7AQX - chains B and D of the 4 polymer chains in the assembly; structure by X-ray diffraction, 1.50 A resolution.

# Chain B
Name: Variant surface glycoprotein MITAT 1.2
From: Trypanosoma brucei brucei
UniProt: P26332 (VSM2_TRYBB); residues 27-390 here = UniProt positions 27-390
Amino-acid sequence (364 residues; row label = number of the first residue in the row):
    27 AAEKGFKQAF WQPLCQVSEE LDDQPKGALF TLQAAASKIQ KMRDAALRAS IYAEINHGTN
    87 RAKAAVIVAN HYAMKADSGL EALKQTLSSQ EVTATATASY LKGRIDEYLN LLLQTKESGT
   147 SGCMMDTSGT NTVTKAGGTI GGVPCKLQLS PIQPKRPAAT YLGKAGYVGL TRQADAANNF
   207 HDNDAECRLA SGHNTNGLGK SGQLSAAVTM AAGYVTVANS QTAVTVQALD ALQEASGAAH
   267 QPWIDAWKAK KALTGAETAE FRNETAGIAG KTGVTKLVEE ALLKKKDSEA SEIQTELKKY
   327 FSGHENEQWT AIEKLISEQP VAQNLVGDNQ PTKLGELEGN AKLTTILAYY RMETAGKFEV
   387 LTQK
Not modelled in the structure: 389-390
Disulfide bonds: C41-C171, C149-C213
Covalently attached groups: glycan linked to N289

# Chain D
Name: Nanobody VSG2(NB9)
From: Lama glama
Notes: antibody fragment or engineered binder
Amino-acid sequence (142 residues; row label = number of the first residue in the row):
     1 QVQLQESGGG LVQAGGSLRL SCTTSGLTFS NYAFSWFRQA PGEEREFVGA ISWSGGRTDY
    61 ADSVKGRFTI SRDNAKNTFY LQMNSLKTED TAVYYCAADL LGEGSRRSEY EYWGQGTQVT
   121 VSSAAAYPYD VPDYGSHHHH HH
Not modelled in the structure: 1, 9-17, 40-44, 62, 87-89, 119-142
Disulfide bonds: C22-C96
Metal / ion sites: Na+: D99, E109, E111

# Chain B / chain D interface
Residue-residue contacts (31; chain B residue first):
  M100(B) with L101(D), hydrophobic
  K101(B) with L100(D)
  S104(B) with N31(D), hydrogen bond (backbone-side chain); L101(D)
  E107(B) with S30(D); N31(D)
  A108(B) with T28(D); N31(D)
  Q111(B) with T28(D); S30(D), hydrogen bond
  T112(B) with G26(D); L27(D); T28(D), hydrogen bond
  Q116(B) with G26(D)
  T280(B) with V2(D); G26(D)
  A285(B) with Y32(D); E111(D)
  E286(B) with N31(D), hydrogen bond; Y32(D), hydrogen bond; L100(D)
  A292(B) with E109(D)
  G296(B) with E109(D)
  T298(B) with L100(D)
  T301(B) with E103(D)
  K302(B) with E103(D)
  E305(B) with E103(D)
  S314(B) with R107(D), hydrogen bond (backbone-side chain)
  E315(B) with R107(D)
  A316(B) with R107(D)
  I319(B) with R107(D)
Interface residues without a listed pair, chain B (22 interface residues in all): T284
The authors on this interface:
  - epitope / paratope residues, chain B: T301(B)

# Summary
22 residues of chain B face 13 of chain D across their interface; the contacts include 6 hydrogen bonds. Among
the polar pairs are S104(B)-N31(D), Q111(B)-S30(D) and T112(B)-T28(D). D99(D), E109(D) and E111(D) coordinate
Na+. From the paper: the epitope/paratope residue T301(B).
Chain B is Variant surface glycoprotein MITAT 1.2 (Trypanosoma brucei brucei) and chain D is Nanobody
VSG2(NB9) (Lama glama); the structure, Co-Crystal Structure of Variant Surface Glycoprotein VSG2 in complex
with Nanobody VSG2(NB9), was determined by X-ray diffraction, deposited together with 7AQY, 7AQZ and 7AR0.
